PDB entry 5BTL | X-ray diffraction, 2.50 A resolution | chains C and F of the 8 polymer chains in the assembly

== Chain C ==
Name: DNA gyrase subunit A
Organism: Mycobacterium tuberculosis (strain ATCC 25618 / H37Rv)
Notes: EC 5.99.1.3; fragment: GyrA 2-500 with IGSG C-terminal tag
UniProt: P9WG47 (GYRA_MYCTU); numbering as in UniProt (aligned over 2-500)
Amino-acid sequence (503 residues; numbered 2 to 504; the number before each row is that of its first residue):
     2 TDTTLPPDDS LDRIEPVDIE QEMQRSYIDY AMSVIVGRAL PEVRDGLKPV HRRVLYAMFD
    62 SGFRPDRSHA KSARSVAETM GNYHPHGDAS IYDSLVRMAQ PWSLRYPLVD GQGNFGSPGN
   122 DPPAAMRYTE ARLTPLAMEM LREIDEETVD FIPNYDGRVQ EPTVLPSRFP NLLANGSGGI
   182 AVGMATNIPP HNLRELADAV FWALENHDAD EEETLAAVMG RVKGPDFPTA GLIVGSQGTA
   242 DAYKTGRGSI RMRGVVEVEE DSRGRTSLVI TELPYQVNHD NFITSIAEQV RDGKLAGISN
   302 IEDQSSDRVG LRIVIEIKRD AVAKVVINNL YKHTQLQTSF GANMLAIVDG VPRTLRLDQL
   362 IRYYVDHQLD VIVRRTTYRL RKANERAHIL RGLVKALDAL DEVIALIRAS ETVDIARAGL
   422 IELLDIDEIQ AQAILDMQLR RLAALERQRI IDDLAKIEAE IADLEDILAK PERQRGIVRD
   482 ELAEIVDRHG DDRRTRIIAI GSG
Disordered / not traced: 2-14, 502-504
Modified / non-standard residues: Tyr129 (O-phosphotyrosine; PTR)
Sequence notes: expression tag (501-504)
UniProt features mapped onto this chain:
  - active site: Tyr129 (O-(5'-phospho-DNA)-tyrosine intermediate)
  - modified residue: Thr2 (N-acetylthreonine)
  - natural variant: Ala90 (A90V: Confers ciprofloxacin resistance, in clinical isolate), Ser91 (S91P: Confers ciprofloxacin resistance, in clinical isolate), Asp94 (D94A: Confers ciprofloxacin resistance, in clinical isolate; D94G: Confers ciprofloxacin resistance, in clinical isolate; D94H: Confers ciprofloxacin resistance, in clinical isolate ...)
  - mutagenesis: Thr80 (T80A: Slight resistance to fluoroquinolones. Hypersusceptibile, 2- to 14-fold higher sensitivity to fluoroquinolones, 2- to 8-fold more efficient in fluoroquinolone-induced DNA cleavage ...), Gly88 (G88A: Confers fluoroquinolone resistance, IC(50) is 2- to 26-fold higher than wild-type ...), Ala90 to Asp94 (80-fold increased resistance to fluoroquinolones, 32- to 64-fold reduction in fluoroquinolone-induced DNA cleavage), Ala90 (A90G: 4- to 16-fold more efficient in fluoroquinolone-induced DNA cleavage alone ...), Asp94 (D94G/H: 25- 45-fold increased resistance to fluoroquinolones, 4- to 8-fold reduction in fluoroquinolone-induced DNA cleavage ...)

== Chain F ==
Molecule: DNA substrate 24-mer TTACGTGCATAGTCATTCATGACC
Organism: synthetic construct
Sequence (24 nucleotides; numbered 1 to 24; the number before each row is that of its first residue):
     1 TTACGTGCAT AGTCATTCAT GACC
Disordered / not traced: 1-2, 24

== How chain C and chain F interact ==
Residue-residue contacts (18; chain C residue first):
  Arg39(C) - DC8(F)  phosphate contact
  Arg39(C) - DA9(F)  phosphate contact
  Lys49(C) - DC8(F)  sugar contact
  Val51(C) - DC8(F)  sugar contact
  Val51(C) - DA9(F)  phosphate contact
  His52(C) - DC8(F)  salt bridge to the phosphate
  His85(C) - DA9(F)  salt bridge to the phosphate
  Pro86(C) - DT10(F)  phosphate contact
  His87(C) - DA9(F)  hydrogen bond to the phosphate
  His87(C) - DT10(F)  salt bridge to the phosphate
  Gly88(C) - DT10(F)  hydrogen bond to the phosphate
  Ser95(C) - DC8(F)  hydrogen bond to the phosphate
  Arg98(C) - DG7(F)  salt bridge to the phosphate
  Gly179(C) - DG7(F)  sugar contact
  Ile181(C) - DT6(F)  base contact
  Ile181(C) - DG7(F)  base contact
  Gln277(C) - DT6(F)  phosphate contact
  Asn282(C) - DG5(F)  sugar contact
Also at the interface, not in a pair above, chain C (16 interface residues in all): Ser91, Asp94

== Summary ==
16 residues of chain C face 6 of chain F across their interface, with 3 hydrogen bonds and 4 salt bridges.
Polar contacts include His87(C)-DA9(F), Gly88(C)-DT10(F) and Ser95(C)-DC8(F). UniProt lists active-site
residue Tyr129(C) and 7 mutagenesis sites on chain C.
Here chain C is DNA gyrase subunit A (Mycobacterium tuberculosis (strain ATCC 25618 / H37Rv)) and chain F is
DNA substrate 24-mer TTACGTGCATAGTCATTCATGACC (synthetic construct). Entry 5BTL (Crystal structure of a
topoisomerase II complex) was determined by X-ray diffraction together with 5BS8, 5BTA, 5BTC, 5BTD, 5BTF,
5BTG, 5BTI and 5BTN from the same study.
